PDB entry 1QRN | X-ray diffraction, 2.80 A resolution | chains A and C of the 5 polymer chains in the assembly

Chain A:
Molecule: HLA class I histocompatibility antigen, a-2 alpha chain
Source organism: Homo sapiens
UniProt: P01892 (1A02_HUMAN); residues 1-274 here correspond to UniProt positions 25-298 (UniProt number = residue number + 24)
Sequence (274 residues; numbered 1 to 274; the number before each row is that of its first residue):
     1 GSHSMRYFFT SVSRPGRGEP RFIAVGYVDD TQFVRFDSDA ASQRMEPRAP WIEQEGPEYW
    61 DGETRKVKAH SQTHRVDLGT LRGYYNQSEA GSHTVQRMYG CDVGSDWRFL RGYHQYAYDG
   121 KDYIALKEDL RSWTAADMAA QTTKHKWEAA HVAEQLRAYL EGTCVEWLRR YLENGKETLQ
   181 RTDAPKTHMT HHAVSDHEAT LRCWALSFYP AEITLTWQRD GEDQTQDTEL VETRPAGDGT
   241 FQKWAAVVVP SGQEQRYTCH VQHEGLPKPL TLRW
Disulfide bonds: Cys-101/Cys-164, Cys-203/Cys-259
What the authors report for this chain:
  - conformationally variable residues (side-chain flip): His-70

Chain C:
Molecule: Tax peptide P6A
Sequence (9 residues; row label = number of the first residue in the row):
     1 LLFGYAVYV

Chain A / chain C interface:
Pairs across the interface (38):
  Met-5(A) / Leu-1(C)
  Tyr-7(A) / Leu-1(C)  hydrogen bond (side chain-backbone)
  Tyr-7(A) / Leu-2(C)  hydrophobic
  Phe-9(A) / Leu-2(C)  hydrophobic
  Met-45(A) / Leu-2(C)  hydrophobic
  Tyr-59(A) / Leu-1(C)
  Glu-63(A) / Leu-1(C)
  Glu-63(A) / Leu-2(C)  hydrogen bond (side chain-backbone)
  Lys-66(A) / Leu-1(C)
  Lys-66(A) / Leu-2(C)  hydrogen bond (side chain-backbone)
  Lys-66(A) / Phe-3(C)
  Val-67(A) / Leu-2(C)
  His-70(A) / Phe-3(C)
  Gln-72(A) / Tyr-8(C)  hydrogen bond
  Thr-73(A) / Ala-6(C)
  Thr-73(A) / Tyr-8(C)
  Val-76(A) / Tyr-8(C)  hydrophobic
  Asp-77(A) / Tyr-8(C)
  Asp-77(A) / Val-9(C)  hydrogen bond (side chain-backbone)
  Thr-80(A) / Val-9(C)
  Tyr-84(A) / Val-9(C)  hydrogen bond (side chain-backbone)
  Tyr-99(A) / Leu-2(C)
  Tyr-99(A) / Phe-3(C)  hydrogen bond (side chain-backbone)
  Tyr-116(A) / Val-9(C)
  Thr-143(A) / Val-9(C)  hydrogen bond (side chain-backbone)
  Lys-146(A) / Val-9(C)  hydrogen bond (side chain-backbone)
  Trp-147(A) / Val-7(C)
  Trp-147(A) / Tyr-8(C)  hydrogen bond (side chain-backbone)
  Trp-147(A) / Val-9(C)  hydrophobic
  Val-152(A) / Val-7(C)  hydrophobic
  Gln-155(A) / Phe-3(C)
  Gln-155(A) / Tyr-5(C)
  Leu-156(A) / Phe-3(C)  hydrophobic
  Tyr-159(A) / Leu-1(C)  hydrogen bond (side chain-backbone)
  Tyr-159(A) / Phe-3(C)  hydrophobic
  Thr-163(A) / Leu-1(C)
  Trp-167(A) / Leu-1(C)
  Tyr-171(A) / Leu-1(C)  hydrogen bond (side chain-backbone)
Interface residues without a listed pair, chain A (30 interface residues in all): Leu-81, Arg-97, Tyr-123
Interface residues without a listed pair, chain C (9 interface residues in all): Gly-4
Interface features reported in the paper:
  - specific contacts: His-70(A)/Ala-6(C) (water-mediated contact)

Summary:
30 residues of chain A face 9 of chain C across their interface, with 12 hydrogen bonds. Polar pairs include
Tyr-7(A)/Leu-1(C), Glu-63(A)/Leu-2(C) and Lys-66(A)/Leu-2(C). The paper describes a water-mediated contact
between His-70(A) and Ala-6(C). The paper reports conformational variability at His-70(A).
Here chain A is HLA class I histocompatibility antigen, a-2 alpha chain (Homo sapiens) and chain C is Tax
peptide P6A. Entry 1QRN (Crystal structure of human A6 TCR complexed with HLA-A2 bound to altered htlv-1 tax
peptide P6A) was determined by X-ray diffraction, deposited together with 1QSE and 1QSF.
